Entry 4KFS (X-ray diffraction, 1.95 A resolution); this record covers chain A.

# Chain A
Name: Genome packaging NTPase B204
Source organism: Sulfolobus turreted icosahedral virus 2
Notes: EC 3.-.-.-
Reference sequence: D5IEZ9 (D5IEZ9_9VIRU); residues 1-204 here = UniProt positions 1-204
Chain sequence (212 residues; row label = number of the first residue in the row):
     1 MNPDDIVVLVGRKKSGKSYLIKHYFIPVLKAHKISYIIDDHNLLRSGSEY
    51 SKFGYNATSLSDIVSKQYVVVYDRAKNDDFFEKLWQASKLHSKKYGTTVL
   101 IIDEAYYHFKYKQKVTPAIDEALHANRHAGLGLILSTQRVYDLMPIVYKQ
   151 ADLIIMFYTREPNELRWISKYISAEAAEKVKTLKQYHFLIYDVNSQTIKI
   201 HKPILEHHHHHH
Unresolved in the structure: 44-45, 76, 206-212
Construct notes: expression tag (205-212)
Ion coordination: Zn2+: Asp-39, His-41, Asp-73, His-108
Small-molecule neighbours: adenosine monophosphate (AMP): Arg-12, Lys-13, Lys-14, Ser-15, Gly-16, Lys-17, Ser-18, Tyr-19, Tyr-186, Pro-203, Ile-204, Leu-205
Reported in the primary citation:
  - binding site for adenosine monophosphate: Tyr-19, Tyr-186, Ile-204
  - Zn2+ coordination: Asp-39, His-41, Asp-73, His-108
  - catalytic residues: Arg-127 (proposed by the authors, not directly observed)

# Overview
Ligands of chain A: adenosine monophosphate. Asp-39, His-41, Asp-73 and His-108 form the Zn2+ site. From the
paper: the catalytic residue Arg-127; a binding site for adenosine monophosphate at Tyr-19, Tyr-186 and
Ile-204.
Chain A is Genome packaging NTPase B204 (Sulfolobus turreted icosahedral virus 2); the structure, Structure of
the genome packaging NTPase B204 from Sulfolobus turreted icosahedral virus 2 in complex with ..., was
determined by X-ray diffraction, deposited together with 4KFR, 4KFT and 4KFU.
